Entry 5D0X (X-ray diffraction, 2.60 A resolution); this record covers chains A and B of the 28 polymer chains in the assembly.

# Chain A
Name: Proteasome subunit alpha type-2
Organism: Saccharomyces cerevisiae (strain ATCC 204508 / S288c)
Notes: EC 3.4.25.1
UniProtKB: P23639 (PSA2_YEAST); numbering as in UniProt (aligned over 1-250)
Sequence (250 residues; numbered 1 to 250; the number before each row is that of its first residue):
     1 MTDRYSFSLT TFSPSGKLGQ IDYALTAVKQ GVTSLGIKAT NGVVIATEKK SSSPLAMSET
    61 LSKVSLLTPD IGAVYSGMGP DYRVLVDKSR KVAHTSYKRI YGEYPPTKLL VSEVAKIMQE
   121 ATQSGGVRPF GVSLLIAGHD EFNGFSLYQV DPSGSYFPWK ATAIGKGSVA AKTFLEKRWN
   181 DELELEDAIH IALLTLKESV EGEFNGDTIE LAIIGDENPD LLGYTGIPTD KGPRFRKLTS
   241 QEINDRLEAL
UniProt features mapped onto this chain:
  - cross-link: K108 (Glycyl lysine isopeptide (Lys-Gly) (interchain with G-Cter in ubiquitin))

# Chain B
Name: Proteasome subunit alpha type-3
Organism: Saccharomyces cerevisiae (strain ATCC 204508 / S288c)
Notes: EC 3.4.25.1
UniProtKB: P23638 (PSA3_YEAST); residues 0-257 here correspond to UniProt positions 1-258 (UniProt number = residue number + 1)
Sequence (258 residues; numbered 0 to 257; the number before each row is that of its first residue; numbering starts at 0):
     0 MGSRRYDSRT TIFSPEGRLY QVEYALESIS HAGTAIGIMA SDGIVLAAER KVTSTLLEQD
    60 TSTEKLYKLN DKIAVAVAGL TADAEILINT ARIHAQNYLK TYNEDIPVEI LVRRLSDIKQ
   120 GYTQHGGLRP FGVSFIYAGY DDRYGYQLYT SNPSGNYTGW KAISVGANTS AAQTLLQMDY
   180 KDDMKVDDAI ELALKTLSKT TDSSALTYDR LEFATIRKGA NDGEVYQKIF KPQEIKDILV
   240 KTGITKKDED EEADEDMK
Not modelled in the structure: 0, 245-257
UniProt features mapped onto this chain:
  - cross-link (Glycyl lysine isopeptide (Lys-Gly)): K99 (interchain with G-Cter in ubiquitin), K198 (interchain with G-Cter in ubiquitin), K230 (interchain with G-Cter in ubiquitin)

# Interface between chain A and chain B
Contacting residue pairs (62; chain A residue first):
  R4(A) - S2(B)  hydrogen bond (backbone-side chain)
  Y5(A) - S2(B)
  Y5(A) - Y5(B)
  S6(A) - G125(B)
  S6(A) - L127(B)
  F7(A) - S2(B)
  F7(A) - Y5(B)
  F7(A) - D6(B)
  F7(A) - G126(B)
  S8(A) - G126(B)  hydrogen bond (backbone-backbone)
  S8(A) - L127(B)
  S8(A) - R128(B)  hydrogen bond (side chain-backbone)
  T10(A) - R128(B)
  T11(A) - S7(B)
  T11(A) - T9(B)
  T11(A) - Q20(B)
  F12(A) - Q20(B)
  F12(A) - Y23(B)
  F12(A) - A24(B)  hydrophobic
  F12(A) - R128(B)
  F12(A) - P129(B)
  F12(A) - G131(B)
  S13(A) - Y23(B)
  P14(A) - Y23(B)  hydrophobic
  P14(A) - E26(B)
  S15(A) - E26(B)
  G16(A) - Y23(B)
  G16(A) - S27(B)  hydrogen bond (backbone-side chain)
  L18(A) - R128(B)
  K38(A) - E57(B)  salt bridge
  S112(A) - E84(B)
  K116(A) - I85(B)
  Q119(A) - A81(B)
  Q119(A) - D82(B)  hydrogen bond
  Q119(A) - I85(B)
  Q119(A) - R128(B)
  T122(A) - R128(B)  hydrogen bond (backbone-side chain)
  Q123(A) - Y121(B)
  Q123(A) - L127(B)
  Q123(A) - R128(B)  hydrogen bond (side chain-backbone)
  Q123(A) - F130(B)
  G125(A) - L127(B)
  S153(A) - A81(B)
  G154(A) - A81(B)
  S155(A) - A81(B)
  Y156(A) - E84(B)  hydrogen bond
  P158(A) - L56(B)
  P158(A) - E57(B)  hydrogen bond (backbone-backbone)
  P158(A) - T60(B)
  P158(A) - S61(B)
  W159(A) - S53(B)
  W159(A) - L55(B)
  W159(A) - L56(B)
  K160(A) - T54(B)  hydrogen bond (side chain-backbone)
  K160(A) - L55(B)  hydrogen bond (backbone-backbone)
  K160(A) - L56(B)
  K160(A) - E57(B)
  A161(A) - L55(B)
  L175(A) - L55(B)  hydrophobic
  E176(A) - S53(B)
  E176(A) - T54(B)
  E176(A) - L55(B)
Also at the interface, not in a pair above, chain A (35 interface residues in all): S124, Y148, F157, K172, W179
Also at the interface, not in a pair above, chain B (32 interface residues in all): H30, L79, T80

# Summary
35 residues of chain A and 32 residues of chain B are in contact, with 11 hydrogen bonds and 1 salt bridge.
Polar contacts include K38(A)-E57(B), R4(A)-S2(B) and S8(A)-R128(B).
Here chain A is Proteasome subunit alpha type-2 and chain B is Proteasome subunit alpha type-3, both from
Saccharomyces cerevisiae (strain ATCC 204508 / S288c). Entry 5D0X (Yeast 20S proteasome beta5-T1S mutant in
complex with Bortezomib) was determined by X-ray diffraction (same publication as 5CZ4, 5CZ5, 5CZ6, 5CZ7,
5CZ8, 5CZ9 and 16 further entries).
